Entry 8VAQ (electron microscopy, 3.80 A resolution); this record covers chains A and E of the 9 polymer chains in the assembly.

[Chain A]
Protein: DNA polymerase III subunit delta
Source organism: Escherichia coli
Reference sequence: P28630 (HOLA_ECOLI); residue numbers follow UniProt; this construct covers 1-343
Sequence (343 residues; row label = number of the first residue in the row):
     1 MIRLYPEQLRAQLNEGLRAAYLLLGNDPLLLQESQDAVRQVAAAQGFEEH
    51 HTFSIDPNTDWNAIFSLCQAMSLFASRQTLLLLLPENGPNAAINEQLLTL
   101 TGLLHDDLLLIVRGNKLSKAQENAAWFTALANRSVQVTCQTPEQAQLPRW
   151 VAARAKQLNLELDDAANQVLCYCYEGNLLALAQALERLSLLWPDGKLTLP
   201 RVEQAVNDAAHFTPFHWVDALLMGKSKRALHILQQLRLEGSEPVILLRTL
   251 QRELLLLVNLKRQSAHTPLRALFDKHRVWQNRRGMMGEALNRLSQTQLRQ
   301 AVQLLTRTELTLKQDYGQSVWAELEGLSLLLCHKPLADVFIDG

[Chain E]
Protein: DNA polymerase III subunit delta'
Source organism: Escherichia coli
Reference sequence: P28631 (HOLB_ECOLI); numbering as in UniProt (aligned over 1-334)
Sequence (337 residues; row label = number of the first residue in the row; numbers below 1 keep their minus sign (Gly-2 is residue -2)):
    -2 GPHMRWYPWLRPDFEKLVASYQAGRGHHALLIQALPGMGDDALIYALSRY
    48 LLCQQPQGHKSCGHCRGCQLMQAGTHPDYYTLAPEKGKNTLGVDAVREVT
    98 EKLNEHARLGGAKVVWVTDAALLTDAAANALLKTLEEPPAETWFFLATRE
   148 PERLLATLRSRCRLHYLAPPPEQYAVTWLSREVTMSQDALLAALRLSAGS
   198 PGAALALFQGDNWQARETLCQALAYSVPSGDWYSLLAALNHEQAPARLHW
   248 LATLLMDALKRHHGAAQVTNVDVPGLVAELANHLSPSRLQAILGDVCHIR
   298 EQLMSVTGINRELLITDLLLRIEHYLQPGVVLPVPHL
Sequence notes: expression tag (-2 to 0)
Metal / ion sites: Zn2+: Cys50, Cys59, Cys62
Reported in the primary citation:
  - mutagenesis - K130A: decreased catalytic activity

[Interface between chain A and chain E]
Residue-residue contacts (27; chain A residue first):
  Arg248(A) - Asn307(E)
  Gln251(A) - Asn307(E)  hydrogen bond
  Gln251(A) - Glu309(E)
  Gln251(A) - Leu310(E)
  Leu255(A) - Tyr230(E)
  Leu255(A) - Thr313(E)
  Val258(A) - Tyr230(E)
  Asn259(A) - Tyr230(E)
  Arg262(A) - Asp228(E)  salt bridge
  Arg262(A) - Tyr230(E)
  Arg299(A) - His321(E)
  Val302(A) - Leu310(E)  hydrophobic
  Val302(A) - Asp314(E)
  Val302(A) - Leu317(E)  hydrophobic
  Gln303(A) - Asp314(E)  hydrogen bond (backbone-side chain)
  Leu305(A) - Leu310(E)  hydrophobic
  Thr306(A) - Leu310(E)
  Thr306(A) - Leu311(E)
  Thr306(A) - Asp314(E)  hydrogen bond
  Glu309(A) - Ile306(E)
  Glu309(A) - Leu310(E)
  Leu310(A) - Gln299(E)
  Leu310(A) - Ile306(E)  hydrophobic
  Lys313(A) - Val303(E)
  Lys313(A) - Gly305(E)
  Lys313(A) - Ile306(E)
  Gln314(A) - Val303(E)
Other interface residues (no listed pair), chain E (16 interface residues in all): Arg318, Glu320

[In short]
The interface between chain A and chain E involves 15 residues on one side and 16 on the other; the contacts
include 3 hydrogen bonds and 1 salt bridge. Among the polar pairs are Arg262(A)-Asp228(E), Gln251(A)-Asn307(E)
and Gln303(A)-Asp314(E). From the paper: K130A of chain E reduces catalytic activity.
Here chain A is DNA polymerase III subunit delta and chain E is DNA polymerase III subunit delta', both from
Escherichia coli. Entry 8VAQ (Structure of the E. coli clamp loader bound to the beta clamp in a Closed-DNA1
conformation) was determined by electron microscopy (same publication as 8VAL, 8VAM, 8VAN, 8VAP, 8VAR, 8VAS
and 8VAT).
